PDB entry 8YLN | electron microscopy, 3.53 A resolution | chains A and B of the 4 polymer chains in the assembly

[Chain A (and B)]
Protein: SIR2-like domain-containing protein
From: Bacillus subtilis
Notes: chain B of this document is another copy of the same molecule, construct and numbering; everything in this record applies to it too
UniProtKB: A0A162TTM4 (A0A162TTM4_BACIU); numbering as in UniProt (aligned over 1-1005)
Chain sequence (1005 residues; each row starts with the number of its first residue):
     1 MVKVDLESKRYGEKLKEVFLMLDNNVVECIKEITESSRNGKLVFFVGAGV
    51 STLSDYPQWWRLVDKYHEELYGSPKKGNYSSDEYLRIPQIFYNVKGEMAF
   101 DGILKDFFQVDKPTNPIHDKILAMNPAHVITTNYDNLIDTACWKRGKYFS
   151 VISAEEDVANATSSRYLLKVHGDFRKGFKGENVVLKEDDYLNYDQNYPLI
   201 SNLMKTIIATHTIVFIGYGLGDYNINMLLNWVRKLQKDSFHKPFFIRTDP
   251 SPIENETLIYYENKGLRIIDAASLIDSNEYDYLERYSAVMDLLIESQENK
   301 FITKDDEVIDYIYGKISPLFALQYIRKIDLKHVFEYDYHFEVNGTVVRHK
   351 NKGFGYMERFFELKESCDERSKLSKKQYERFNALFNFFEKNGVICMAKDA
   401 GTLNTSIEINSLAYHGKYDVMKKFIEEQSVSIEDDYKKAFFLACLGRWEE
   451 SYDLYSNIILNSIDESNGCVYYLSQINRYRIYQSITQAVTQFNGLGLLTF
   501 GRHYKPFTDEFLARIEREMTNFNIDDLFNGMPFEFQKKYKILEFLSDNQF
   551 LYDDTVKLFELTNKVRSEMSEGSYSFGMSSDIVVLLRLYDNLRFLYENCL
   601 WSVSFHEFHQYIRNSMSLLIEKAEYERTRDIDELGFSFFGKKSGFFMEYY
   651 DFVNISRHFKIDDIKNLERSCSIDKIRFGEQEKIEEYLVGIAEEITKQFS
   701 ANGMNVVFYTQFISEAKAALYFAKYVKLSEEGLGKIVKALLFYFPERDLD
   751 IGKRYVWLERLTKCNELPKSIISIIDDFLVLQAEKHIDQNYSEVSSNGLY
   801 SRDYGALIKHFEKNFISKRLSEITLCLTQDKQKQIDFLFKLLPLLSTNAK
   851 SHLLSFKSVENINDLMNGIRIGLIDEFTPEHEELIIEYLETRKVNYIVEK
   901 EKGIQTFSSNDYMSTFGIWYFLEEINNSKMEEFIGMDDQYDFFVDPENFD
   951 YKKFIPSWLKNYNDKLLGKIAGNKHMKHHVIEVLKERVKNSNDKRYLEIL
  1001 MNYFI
Not modelled in the structure: 1-303
Construct notes: conflict Ser643 (Leu in A0A162TTM4)

[Chain A / chain B interface]
Contacting residue pairs - 41 pairs, chain A then chain B:
  Gln549(A) with Tyr552(B), hydrogen bond; Asp553(B); Lys557(B)
  Tyr552(A) with Gln549(B); Tyr552(B)
  Asp553(A) with Gln549(B)
  Thr555(A) with Val556(B); Phe559(B)
  Val556(A) with Tyr552(B), hydrophobic
  Phe559(A) with Thr555(B); Phe559(B), hydrophobic; Asn614(B)
  Asn563(A) with Asn614(B)
  Arg566(A) with Arg566(B)
  Ser567(A) with Asn666(B)
  Ser570(A) with Asn666(B); Arg669(B)
  Asn614(A) with Phe559(B); Asn563(B)
  Arg627(A) with Asn990(B)
  Thr628(A) with Arg987(B), hydrogen bond (backbone-side chain); Asn990(B), hydrogen bond; Ser991(B), hydrogen bond (side chain-backbone)
  Asp630(A) with Pro956(B)
  Ile631(A) with Ile955(B)
  Glu633(A) with Ile955(B)
  Asn666(A) with Ser570(B)
  Arg669(A) with Ser570(B); Glu571(B)
  Ile955(A) with Asp632(B); Glu633(B)
  Pro956(A) with Asp630(B); Ile631(B)
  Lys960(A) with Asp630(B), salt bridge
  Arg987(A) with Thr628(B); Arg629(B); Asp630(B), salt bridge
  Asn990(A) with Thr628(B)
  Asn992(A) with Asn992(B)
  Lys994(A) with Lys989(B)
  Leu997(A) with Val988(B)
Other interface residues (no listed pair), chain A (35 interface residues in all): Phe550, Leu551, Leu558, Thr562, Glu624, Asp632, Lys989, Met1001, Ile1005
Other interface residues (no listed pair), chain B (36 interface residues in all): Leu558, Ser567, Arg627, Ser957, Trp958, Lys985, Leu997, Phe1004

[In short]
35 residues of chain A face 36 of chain B across their interface; the contacts include 4 hydrogen bonds and 2
salt bridges. Among the polar pairs are Lys960(A)-Asp630(B), Arg987(A)-Asp630(B) and Gln549(A)-Tyr552(B).
Both chains are SIR2-like domain-containing protein (Bacillus subtilis). Entry 8YLN (The structure of
DSR2-Tail tube complex) was determined by electron microscopy (same publication as 8YKF, 8YL5, 8YLT, 8Z18 and
8ZTR).
